Entry 8OY5 (X-ray diffraction, 2.27 A resolution); this record covers chains A and C of the 3 polymer chains in the assembly.

[Chain A]
Name: Deoxyribodipyrimidine photo-lyase
From: Methanosarcina mazei Go1
Notes: EC 4.1.99.3
UniProtKB: Q8PYK9 (Q8PYK9_METMA); numbering as in UniProt (aligned over 1-464)
Chain sequence (498 residues; row label = number of the first residue in the row; numbers below 1 keep their minus sign (Met-19 is residue -19)):
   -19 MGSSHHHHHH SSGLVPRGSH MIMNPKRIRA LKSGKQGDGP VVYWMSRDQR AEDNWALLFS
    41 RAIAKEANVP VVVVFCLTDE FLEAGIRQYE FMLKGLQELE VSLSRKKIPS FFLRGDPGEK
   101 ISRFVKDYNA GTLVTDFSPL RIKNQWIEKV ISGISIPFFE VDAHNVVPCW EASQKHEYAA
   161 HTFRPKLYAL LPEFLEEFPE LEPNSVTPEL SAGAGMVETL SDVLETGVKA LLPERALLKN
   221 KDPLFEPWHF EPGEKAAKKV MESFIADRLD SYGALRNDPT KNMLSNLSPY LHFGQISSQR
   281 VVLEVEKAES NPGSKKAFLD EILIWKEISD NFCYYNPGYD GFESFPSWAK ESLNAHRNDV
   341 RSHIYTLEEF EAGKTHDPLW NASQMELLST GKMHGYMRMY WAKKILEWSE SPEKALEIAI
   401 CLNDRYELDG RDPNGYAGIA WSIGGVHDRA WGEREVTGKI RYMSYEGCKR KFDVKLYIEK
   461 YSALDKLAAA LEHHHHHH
Not modelled in the structure: -19 to 2, 188-198, 466-478
Construct notes: initiating methionine (-19); expression tag (-18 to 0, 465-478)
Small-molecule neighbours: dihydroflavine-adenine dinucleotide (FDA): Tyr252, Leu264, Ser265, Asn266, Leu267, Ser268, Leu271, Phe298, Glu301, Ile302, Trp305, Lys306, Ser309, Lys372, Met373, Gly375, Arg378, Met379, Trp381, Ala382, Asn403, Asp409, Gly410, Arg411, Asp412, Asn414, Gly415, Gly418, Ile419, Ser422
Reported in the primary citation:
  - binding site for dihydroflavine-adenine dinucleotide: Asn403

[Chain C]
Molecule: Cpd-comprising oligonucleotide
Sequence (13 nucleotides; numbered 1 to 14; 1 number in that range is skipped by the numbering (no residue carries it; nothing is unmodelled there); the number before each row is that of its first residue):
     1 ATCGGCX
     9 CGCGCA
Glycans and other covalent adducts: covalent link WUH_7-DC9
Modified residues: WUH (Thymine dimer) at position 7

[Chain A / chain C interface]
Contacting residue pairs - 27 pairs, chain A then chain C:
  Ala160(A) - WUH_7(C)
  His161(A) - DC6(C)  phosphate contact
  His161(A) - WUH_7(C)
  Arg164(A) - WUH_7(C)
  Arg256(A) - WUH_7(C)
  Glu301(A) - WUH_7(C)
  Trp305(A) - WUH_7(C)
  Tyr376(A) - WUH_7(C)
  Tyr376(A) - DC9(C)  hydrogen bond to the phosphate
  Met379(A) - WUH_7(C)
  Trp421(A) - WUH_7(C)
  Arg429(A) - DC6(C)  base contact
  Trp431(A) - DC9(C)  base contact
  Arg441(A) - WUH_7(C)
  Arg441(A) - DC9(C)  hydrogen bond to the sugar
  Tyr442(A) - DC9(C)  phosphate contact
  Tyr442(A) - DG10(C)  sugar contact
  Met443(A) - DC9(C)  phosphate contact
  Met443(A) - DG10(C)  phosphate contact
  Ser444(A) - DG10(C)  hydrogen bond to the phosphate
  Ser444(A) - DC11(C)  hydrogen bond to the phosphate
  Gly447(A) - DG10(C)  phosphate contact
  Arg450(A) - DC11(C)  base contact
  Arg450(A) - DG12(C)  hydrogen bond to the base
  Arg450(A) - DC13(C)  base contact
  Lys451(A) - DC9(C)  salt bridge to the phosphate
  Lys451(A) - DG10(C)  salt bridge to the phosphate
Other interface residues (no listed pair), chain A (23 interface residues in all): Ala159, Asn257, Gly375, Glu446, Cys448

[Overview]
23 residues of chain A face 7 of chain C across their interface, with 5 hydrogen bonds and 2 salt bridges.
Among the polar pairs are Arg450(A)-DG12(C), Arg441(A)-DC9(C) and Tyr376(A)-DC9(C). Chain A binds
dihydroflavine-adenine dinucleotide. The paper reports a binding site for dihydroflavine-adenine dinucleotide
at Asn403(A).
Chain A is Deoxyribodipyrimidine photo-lyase (Methanosarcina mazei Go1) and chain C is Cpd-comprising
oligonucleotide; the structure, Time-resolved SFX structure of the class II photolyase complexed with a
thymine dimer (1 nanosecond pump-probe ..., was determined by X-ray diffraction, deposited together with 8OET,
8OY3, 8OY4, 8OY6, 8OY7, 8OY8 and 4 further entries.
